5U0R - chains H and L; structure by X-ray diffraction, 3.29 A resolution.

# Chain H
Protein: DH270.UCA1 heavy chain
Source organism: Homo sapiens
Notes: fragment: fab
Sequence (238 residues; row label = number of the first residue in the row):
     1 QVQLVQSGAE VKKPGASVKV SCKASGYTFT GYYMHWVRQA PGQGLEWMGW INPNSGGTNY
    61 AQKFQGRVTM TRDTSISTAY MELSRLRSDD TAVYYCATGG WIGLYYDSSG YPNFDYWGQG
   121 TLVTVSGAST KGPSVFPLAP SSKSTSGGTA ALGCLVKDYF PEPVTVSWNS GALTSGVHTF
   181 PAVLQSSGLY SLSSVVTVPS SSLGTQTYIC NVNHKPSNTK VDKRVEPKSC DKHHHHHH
Disordered / not traced: 141-148, 228-238
Disulfides: Cys-22/Cys-96, Cys-154/Cys-210
From the paper describing this entry:
  - mutagenesis - G57R: increased binding to Env 10.17

# Chain L
Protein: DH270.UCA1 light chain
Source organism: Homo sapiens
Sequence (216 residues; row label = number of the first residue in the row):
     1 QSALTQPASV SGSPGQSITI SCTGTSSDVG SYNLVSWYQQ HPGKAPKLMI YEVSKRPSGV
    61 SNRFSGSKSG NTASLTISGL QAEDEADYYC CSYAGSSIIL FGGGTKLTVL GQPKGAPSVT
   121 LFPPSSEELQ ANKATLVCLI SDFYPGAVTV AWKADSSPVK AGVETTTPSK QSNNKYAASS
   181 YLSLTPEQWK SHRSYSCQVT HEGSTVEKTV APTECS
Disordered / not traced: 1-2, 113-114, 214-216
Disulfides: Cys-22/Cys-90, Cys-138/Cys-197

# How chain H and chain L interact
Residue-residue contacts (66):
  Val-37(H) / Phe-101(L)  hydrophobic
  Gln-39(H) / Gln-40(L)  hydrogen bond
  Gln-43(H) / Tyr-89(L)
  Gly-44(H) / Tyr-89(L)
  Leu-45(H) / Pro-46(L)  hydrophobic
  Leu-45(H) / Tyr-89(L)  hydrophobic
  Leu-45(H) / Phe-101(L)
  Trp-47(H) / Ser-97(L)
  Trp-47(H) / Ile-98(L)  hydrophobic
  Trp-47(H) / Ile-99(L)
  Asn-59(H) / Ser-97(L)  hydrogen bond (side chain-backbone)
  Tyr-95(H) / Gln-40(L)
  Tyr-95(H) / Lys-44(L)
  Tyr-95(H) / Ala-45(L)  hydrophobic
  Gly-110(H) / Tyr-93(L)
  Gly-110(H) / Ile-99(L)
  Tyr-111(H) / Leu-34(L)  hydrophobic
  Tyr-111(H) / Glu-52(L)
  Pro-112(H) / Leu-34(L)
  Pro-112(H) / Ser-36(L)  hydrogen bond (backbone-side chain)
  Pro-112(H) / Tyr-38(L)  hydrogen bond (backbone-side chain)
  Pro-112(H) / Cys-91(L)  hydrophobic
  Asn-113(H) / Ser-36(L)
  Asn-113(H) / Tyr-38(L)
  Asn-113(H) / Tyr-51(L)
  Asn-113(H) / Glu-52(L)  hydrogen bond
  Phe-114(H) / Tyr-38(L)  hydrogen bond (backbone-side chain)
  Phe-114(H) / Leu-48(L)
  Phe-114(H) / Phe-101(L)  hydrophobic
  Asp-115(H) / Leu-48(L)
  Trp-117(H) / Tyr-38(L)
  Trp-117(H) / Ala-45(L)  hydrophobic
  Trp-117(H) / Pro-46(L)
  Gly-118(H) / Ala-45(L)
  Phe-136(H) / Ser-125(L)
  Phe-136(H) / Glu-128(L)
  Pro-137(H) / Ser-125(L)
  Pro-137(H) / Glu-127(L)
  Leu-138(H) / Phe-122(L)
  Ala-139(H) / Phe-122(L)
  Ala-151(H) / Phe-122(L)
  Leu-152(H) / Phe-122(L)  hydrophobic
  Leu-155(H) / Glu-128(L)
  Leu-155(H) / Tyr-181(L)  hydrophobic
  Lys-157(H) / Glu-128(L)
  Lys-157(H) / Thr-135(L)
  His-178(H) / Gln-171(L)  hydrogen bond
  Phe-180(H) / Leu-139(L)  hydrophobic
  Phe-180(H) / Ile-140(L)
  Phe-180(H) / Ala-177(L)  hydrophobic
  Phe-180(H) / Ala-178(L)
  Pro-181(H) / Ser-169(L)
  Pro-181(H) / Ser-179(L)
  Ala-182(H) / Thr-166(L)
  Val-183(H) / Glu-164(L)
  Val-183(H) / Thr-166(L)
  Val-183(H) / Tyr-181(L)  hydrophobic
  Leu-184(H) / Glu-164(L)
  Gln-185(H) / Glu-164(L)
  Ser-186(H) / Glu-164(L)  hydrogen bond (backbone-side chain)
  Leu-192(H) / Tyr-181(L)
  Ser-193(H) / Val-137(L)
  Ser-193(H) / Tyr-181(L)  hydrogen bond
  Val-195(H) / Phe-122(L)  hydrophobic
  Val-195(H) / Leu-139(L)  hydrophobic
  Lys-223(H) / Glu-127(L)  salt bridge
Interface residues without a listed pair, chain H (42 interface residues in all): His-35, Glu-46, Trp-50, Ser-108, Gly-153, Ser-191
Interface residues without a listed pair, chain L (38 interface residues in all): Pro-57, Ser-92, Ser-96, Thr-120, Ser-141

# Summary
42 residues of chain H and 38 residues of chain L are in contact; the contacts include 9 hydrogen bonds and 1
salt bridge. Among the polar pairs are Lys-223(H)/Glu-127(L), Gln-39(H)/Gln-40(L) and Asn-59(H)/Ser-97(L). The
paper reports that G57R of chain H increases binding to Env 10.17.
Here chain H is DH270.UCA1 heavy chain and chain L is DH270.UCA1 light chain, both from Homo sapiens. Entry
5U0R (Crystal Structure of DH270.UCA1 (unliganded) from the DH270 Broadly Neutralizing N332-glycan Dependent
Lineage) was determined by X-ray diffraction together with 5TPL, 5TPP, 5TQA, 5TRP and 5U15 from the same
study.
